8FXI - chains C and D of the 8 polymer chains in the assembly; structure by electron microscopy, 2.70 A resolution.

# Chain C (and D)
Protein: RimK domain-containing protein ATP-grasp
Source organism: Stanieria sp. NIES-3757
Notes: chain D of this document is another copy of the same molecule, construct and numbering; everything in this record applies to it too
Reference sequence: A0A140K0M0 (A0A140K0M0_9CYAN); numbering as in UniProt (aligned over 1-636)
Chain sequence (642 residues; row label = number of the first residue in the row):
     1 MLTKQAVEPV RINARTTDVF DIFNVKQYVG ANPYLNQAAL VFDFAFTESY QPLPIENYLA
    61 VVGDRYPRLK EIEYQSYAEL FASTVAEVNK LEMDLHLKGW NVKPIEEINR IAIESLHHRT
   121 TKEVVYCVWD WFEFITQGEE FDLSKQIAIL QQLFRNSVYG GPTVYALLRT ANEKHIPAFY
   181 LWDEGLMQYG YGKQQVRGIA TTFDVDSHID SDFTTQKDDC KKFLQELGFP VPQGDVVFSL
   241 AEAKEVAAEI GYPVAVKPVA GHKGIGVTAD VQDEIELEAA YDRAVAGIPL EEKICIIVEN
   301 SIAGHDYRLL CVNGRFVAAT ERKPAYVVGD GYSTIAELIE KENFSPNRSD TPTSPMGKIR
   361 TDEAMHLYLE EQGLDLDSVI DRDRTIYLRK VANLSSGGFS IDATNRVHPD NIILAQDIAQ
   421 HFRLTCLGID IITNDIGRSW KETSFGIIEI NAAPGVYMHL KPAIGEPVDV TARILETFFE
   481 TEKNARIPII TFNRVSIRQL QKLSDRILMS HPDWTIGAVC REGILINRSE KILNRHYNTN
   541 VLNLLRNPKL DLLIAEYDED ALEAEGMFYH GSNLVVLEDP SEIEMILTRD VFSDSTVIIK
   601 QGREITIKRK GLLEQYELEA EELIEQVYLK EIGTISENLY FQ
Disordered / not traced: 1-6, 637-642
Differences from the reference sequence: expression tag (637-642)
Ion coordination: Mg2+ near Glu449 (its only coordinating residue here)
Ligand contacts: YHZ (1-[(4-aminopyrimidin-5-yl)amino]-2,5-anhydro-1-deoxy-6-O-[(S)-hydroxy{[(R)-hydroxy(phosphonomethyl)phosphoryl]oxy}phosphoryl]-D-allitol): Gly261, His262, Ile265, Val298, Glu299, Ile302, Asp306, Val391, Ile432, Ile448, Glu449
What the authors report for this chain:
  - binding site for 4x(beta-Asp-Arg): Thr163, Thr202, Asp212, Arg308, Ala453, Gly455
  - binding site for 4x(beta-Asp-Arg): His208, Asp212
  - mutagenesis - D362A, N393A, S395A: abolished catalytic activity
  - mutagenesis - R389A, Q416A/R528G: decreased catalytic activity
  - mutagenesis - Q416A/R528G (Tm change 10 degC): decreased stability

# How chain C and chain D interact
Pairs across the interface (36; chain C residue first):
  Asp183(C) with Lys222(D)
  Glu184(C) with Phe213(D); Phe223(D)
  Arg197(C) with Asp210(D), salt bridge
  Asp204(C) with Ser207(D), hydrogen bond (backbone-side chain); Arg423(D)
  Asp206(C) with Asp206(D); Ser207(D); His208(D)
  Ser207(C) with Asp204(D), hydrogen bond (side chain-backbone); Asp206(D); His208(D)
  His208(C) with Asp206(D); Ser207(D); His208(D), hydrogen bond
  Asp210(C) with Arg197(D), salt bridge
  Phe213(C) with Glu184(D)
  Lys222(C) with Asp183(D)
  Phe223(C) with Glu184(D)
  Glu226(C) with Asn534(D); Asn543(D), hydrogen bond (backbone-side chain)
  Leu227(C) with Asn543(D)
  Asp417(C) with Lys531(D), salt bridge
  Gln420(C) with Asn547(D); Pro548(D); Lys549(D)
  His421(C) with Arg546(D)
  Arg423(C) with Asp204(D)
  Lys531(C) with Asp417(D), salt bridge
  Asn534(C) with Glu226(D)
  Asn543(C) with Glu226(D), hydrogen bond (side chain-backbone); Leu227(D)
  Arg546(C) with His421(D)
  Asn547(C) with Gln420(D)
  Pro548(C) with Gln420(D)
  Lys549(C) with Gln420(D)
Interface residues without a listed pair, chain C (32 interface residues in all): Leu186, Gly198, Phe203, Val205, Ile209, Ser211, Asp212, Asp219
Interface residues without a listed pair, chain D (32 interface residues in all): Leu186, Gly198, Phe203, Val205, Ile209, Ser211, Asp212, Asp219

# In short
The chain C/chain D interface involves 32 residues from each chain; the contacts include 5 hydrogen bonds and
4 salt bridges. Among the polar pairs are Arg197(C)-Asp210(D), Asp417(C)-Lys531(D) and Asp204(C)-Ser207(D).
From the paper: a binding site for 4x(beta-Asp-Arg) at Thr163(C), Thr202(C) and Asp212(C) among others; D362A,
N393A and S395A of chain C abolish catalytic activity; 5 substitutions were tested in all.
Chain C and chain D are both RimK domain-containing protein ATP-grasp (Stanieria sp. NIES-3757); the
structure, Cryo-EM structure of Stanieria sp. CphA2 in complex with ADPCP and 4x(beta-Asp-Arg), was determined
by electron microscopy, deposited together with 8FXH.
